Entry 7BTR (electron microscopy, 4.54 A resolution (low resolution: residue-level contacts below are approximate; hydrogen-bond / salt-bridge calls are withheld)); this record covers chains D and E of the 6 polymer chains in the assembly.

[Chain D]
Name: Type I restriction enzyme EcoR124II M protein
Source organism: Escherichia coli
Notes: EC 2.1.1.72
Reference sequence: P10484 (T1M1_ECOLX); residues 1-520 here = UniProt positions 1-520
Amino-acid sequence (520 residues; each row starts with the number of its first residue):
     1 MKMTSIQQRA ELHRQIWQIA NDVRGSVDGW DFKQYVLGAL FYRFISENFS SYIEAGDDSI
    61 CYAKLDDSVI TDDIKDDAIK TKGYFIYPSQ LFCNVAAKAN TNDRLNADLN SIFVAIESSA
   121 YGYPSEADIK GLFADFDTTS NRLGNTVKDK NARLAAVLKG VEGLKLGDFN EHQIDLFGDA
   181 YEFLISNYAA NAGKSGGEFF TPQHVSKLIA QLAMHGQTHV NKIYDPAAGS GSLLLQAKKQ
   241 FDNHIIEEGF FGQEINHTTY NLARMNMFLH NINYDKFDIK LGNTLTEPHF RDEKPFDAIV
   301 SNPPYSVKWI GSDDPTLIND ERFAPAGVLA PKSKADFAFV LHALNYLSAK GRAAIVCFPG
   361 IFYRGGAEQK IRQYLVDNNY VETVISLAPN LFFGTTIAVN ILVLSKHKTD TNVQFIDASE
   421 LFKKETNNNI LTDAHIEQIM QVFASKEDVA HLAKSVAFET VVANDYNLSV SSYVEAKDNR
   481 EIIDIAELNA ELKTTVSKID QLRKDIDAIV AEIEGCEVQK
Unresolved in the structure: 1-10, 56-70, 168-173, 191-197, 511-520
UniProt features mapped onto this chain:
  - region: E481 to V510 (C-terminal tail)
  - binding site (S-adenosyl-L-methionine): E198 to Q203, S230 to S232, E254
  - mutagenesis: D135 to T146 (Little change in holoenzyme assembly, no DNA restriction), A476 to V510 (Almost complete loss of holoenzyme assembly, no DNA restriction)

[Chain E]
Name: Type-1 restriction enzyme EcoR124II specificity protein
Source organism: Escherichia coli
Reference sequence: P10485 (T1S1_ECOLX); numbering as in UniProt (aligned over 1-404)
Amino-acid sequence (404 residues; each row starts with the number of its first residue):
     1 MSEMSYLEKL LDGVEVEWLP LGEITKYEQP TKYLVKAKDY HDTYTIPVLT AGKTFILGYT
    61 NETHGIYQAS KAPVIIFDDF TTANKWVDFD FKAKSSAMKM VTSCDDNKTL LKYVYYWLNT
   121 LPSEFAEGDH KRQWISNYSQ KKIPIPCPDN PEKSLAIQSE IVRILDKFTA LTAELTAELN
   181 MRKKQYNYYR DQLLSFKEGE VEWKTLGEIG KWYGGGTPSK NKIEFWENGS IPWISPKDMG
   241 RTLVDSSEDY ITEEAVLHSS TKLIPANSIA IVVRSSILDK VLPSALIKVP ATLNQDMKAV
   301 IPHENILVKY IYHMIGSRGS DILRAAKKTG GSVASIDSKK LFSFKIPVPN INEQQRIVEI
   361 LDKFDTLTNS ITEGLPREIE LRQKQYEYYR DLLFSFPKPE TVSN
Unresolved in the structure: 1-12, 397-404
UniProt features mapped onto this chain:
  - mutagenesis: L179 (L179LTAEL: Alters sequence specificity from 5'-GAAN(6)RTCG-3' to 5'-GAAN(7)RTCG-3')

[Interface between chain D and chain E]
Residue-residue contacts (23):
  F362(D) with R132(E)
  P389(D) with H130(E)
  R480(D) with Y388(E)
  E481(D) with K384(E); Y388(E)
  I483(D) with Y388(E); Y389(E)
  A486(D) with L381(E)
  A490(D) with L381(E)
  K493(D) with T372(E); R377(E)
  T494(D) with E378(E); R382(E)
  V496(D) with E373(E)
  D500(D) with L367(E)
  R503(D) with K363(E)
  K504(D) with R182(E); F364(E)
  D507(D) with Y189(E); I360(E); K363(E); F364(E)
  A508(D) with Y189(E)
Interface residues without a listed pair, chain D (18 interface residues in all): D478, S497, I509
Interface residues without a listed pair, chain E (18 interface residues in all): S123

[In short]
Chain D and chain E each contribute 18 residues to their interface. Curated annotation (UniProt) lists 10
S-adenosyl-L-methionine-binding residues and 12 mutagenesis sites on chain D; one mutagenesis site on chain E.
Chain D is Type I restriction enzyme EcoR124II M protein and chain E is Type-1 restriction enzyme EcoR124II
specificity protein, both from Escherichia coli; the structure, EcoR124I-ArdA in the Restriction-Alleviation
State, was determined by electron microscopy (same publication as 7BST, 7BTO, 7BTP and 7BTQ).
